Entry 8JSN (electron microscopy, 3.40 A resolution); this record covers chains A and C of the 6 polymer chains in the assembly.

[Chain A]
Protein: RNA-directed RNA polymerase L
Organism: Ebola virus
Notes: EC 2.7.7.48, 3.6.1.-, 2.7.7.88, 2.1.1.-
Reference sequence: A0A1C4HDB0 (A0A1C4HDB0_9MONO); numbering as in UniProt (aligned over 1-2212)
Amino-acid sequence (2212 residues; each row starts with the number of its first residue):
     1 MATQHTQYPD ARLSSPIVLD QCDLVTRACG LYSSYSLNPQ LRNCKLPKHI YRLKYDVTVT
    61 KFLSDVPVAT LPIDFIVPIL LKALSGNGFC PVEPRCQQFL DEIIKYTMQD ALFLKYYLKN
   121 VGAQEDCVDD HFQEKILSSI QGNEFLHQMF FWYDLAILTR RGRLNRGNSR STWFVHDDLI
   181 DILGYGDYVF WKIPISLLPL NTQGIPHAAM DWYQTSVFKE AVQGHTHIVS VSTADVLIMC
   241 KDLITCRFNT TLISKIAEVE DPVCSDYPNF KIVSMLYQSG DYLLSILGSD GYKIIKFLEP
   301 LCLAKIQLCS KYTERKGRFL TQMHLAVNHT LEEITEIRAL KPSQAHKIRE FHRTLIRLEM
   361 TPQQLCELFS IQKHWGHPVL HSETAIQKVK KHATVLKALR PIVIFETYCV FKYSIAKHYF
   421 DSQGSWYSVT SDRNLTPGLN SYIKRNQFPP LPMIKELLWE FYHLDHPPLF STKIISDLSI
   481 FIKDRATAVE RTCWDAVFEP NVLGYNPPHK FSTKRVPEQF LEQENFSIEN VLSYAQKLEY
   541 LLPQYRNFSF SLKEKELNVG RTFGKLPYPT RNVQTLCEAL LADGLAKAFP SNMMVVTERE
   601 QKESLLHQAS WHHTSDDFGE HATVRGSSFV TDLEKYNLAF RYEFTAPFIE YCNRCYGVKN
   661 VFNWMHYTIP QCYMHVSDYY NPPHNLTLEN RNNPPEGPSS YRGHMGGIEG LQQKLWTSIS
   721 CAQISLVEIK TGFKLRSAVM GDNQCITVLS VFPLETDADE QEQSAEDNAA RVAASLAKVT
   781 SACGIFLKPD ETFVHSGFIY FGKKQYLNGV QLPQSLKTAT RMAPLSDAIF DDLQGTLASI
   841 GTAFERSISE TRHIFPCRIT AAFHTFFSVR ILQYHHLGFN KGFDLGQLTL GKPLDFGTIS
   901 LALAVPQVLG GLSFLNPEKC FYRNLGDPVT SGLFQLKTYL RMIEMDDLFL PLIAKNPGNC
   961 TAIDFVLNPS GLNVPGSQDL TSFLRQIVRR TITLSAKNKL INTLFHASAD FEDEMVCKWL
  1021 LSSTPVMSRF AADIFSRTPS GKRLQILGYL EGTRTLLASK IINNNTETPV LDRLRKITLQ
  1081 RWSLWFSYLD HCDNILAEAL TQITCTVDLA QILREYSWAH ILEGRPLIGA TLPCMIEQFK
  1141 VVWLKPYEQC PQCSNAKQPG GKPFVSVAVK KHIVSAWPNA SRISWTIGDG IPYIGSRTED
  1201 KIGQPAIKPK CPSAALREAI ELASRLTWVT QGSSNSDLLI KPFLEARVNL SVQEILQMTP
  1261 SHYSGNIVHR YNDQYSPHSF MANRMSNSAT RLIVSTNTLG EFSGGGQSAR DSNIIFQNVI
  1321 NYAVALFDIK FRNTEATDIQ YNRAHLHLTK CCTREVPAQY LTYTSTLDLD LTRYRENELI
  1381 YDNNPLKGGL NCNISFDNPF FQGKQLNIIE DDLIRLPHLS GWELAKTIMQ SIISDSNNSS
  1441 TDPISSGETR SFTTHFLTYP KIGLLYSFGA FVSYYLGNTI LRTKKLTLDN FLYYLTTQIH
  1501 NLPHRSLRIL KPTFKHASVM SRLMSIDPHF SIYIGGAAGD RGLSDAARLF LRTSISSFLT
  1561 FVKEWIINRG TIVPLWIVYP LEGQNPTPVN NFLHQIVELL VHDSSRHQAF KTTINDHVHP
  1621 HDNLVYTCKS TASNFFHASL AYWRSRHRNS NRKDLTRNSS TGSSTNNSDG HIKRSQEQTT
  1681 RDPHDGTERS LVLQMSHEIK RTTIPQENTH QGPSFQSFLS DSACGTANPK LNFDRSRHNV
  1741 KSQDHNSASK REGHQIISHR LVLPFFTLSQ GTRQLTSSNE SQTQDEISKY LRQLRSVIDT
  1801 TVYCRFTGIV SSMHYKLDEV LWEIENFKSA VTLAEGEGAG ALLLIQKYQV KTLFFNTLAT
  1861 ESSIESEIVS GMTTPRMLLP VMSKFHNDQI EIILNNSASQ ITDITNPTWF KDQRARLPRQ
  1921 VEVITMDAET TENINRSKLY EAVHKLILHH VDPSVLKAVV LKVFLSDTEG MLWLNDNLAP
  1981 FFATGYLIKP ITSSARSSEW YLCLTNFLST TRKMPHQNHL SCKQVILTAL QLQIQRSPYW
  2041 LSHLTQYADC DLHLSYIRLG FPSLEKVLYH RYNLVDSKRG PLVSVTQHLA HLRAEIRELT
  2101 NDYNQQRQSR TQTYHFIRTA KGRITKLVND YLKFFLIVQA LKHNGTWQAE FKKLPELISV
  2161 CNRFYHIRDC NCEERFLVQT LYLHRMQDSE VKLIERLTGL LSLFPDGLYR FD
Unresolved in the structure: 1-3, 613-621, 1193-1202, 1304-1310, 1392-2212
Construct notes: conflict Asp759 (Gly in A0A1C4HDB0)
Bound ions: Zn2+: Cys1150, Cys1153, His1345, His1347

[Chain C]
Protein: Polymerase cofactor VP35
Organism: Ebola virus
Reference sequence: A0A1C4HDK9 (A0A1C4HDK9_9MONO); residues 1-340 here = UniProt positions 1-340
Amino-acid sequence (340 residues; each row starts with the number of its first residue):
     1 MTTRTKGRGH TVATTQNDRM PGPELSGWIS EQLMTGRIPV NDIFCDIENN PGLCYASQMQ
    61 QTKPNPKMRN SQTQTDPICN HSFEEVVQTL ASLATVVQQQ TIASESLEQR ITSLENGLKP
   121 VYDMAKTISS LNRVCAEMVA KYDLLVMTTG RATATAAATE AYWAEHGQPP PGPSLYEESA
   181 IRGKIESRDE TVPQSVREAF NNLDSTTSLT EENFGKPDIS AKDLRNIMYD HLPGFGTAFH
   241 QLVQVICKLG KDSNSLDIIH AEFQASLAEG DSPQCALIQI TKRVPIFQDA APPVIHIRSR
   301 GDIPRACQKS LRPVPPSPKI DRGWVCVFQL QDGKTLGLKI
Unresolved in the structure: 1-80, 180-340

[How chain A and chain C interact]
Contacting residue pairs - 30 pairs, chain A then chain C:
  Leu396(A) - Thr148(C)
  Leu396(A) - Thr149(C)
  Lys397(A) - Met147(C)
  Lys397(A) - Thr148(C)
  Lys397(A) - Thr149(C)  hydrogen bond (backbone-backbone)
  Ala398(A) - Met147(C)
  Leu399(A) - Val146(C)
  Leu399(A) - Met147(C)  hydrogen bond (backbone-backbone)
  Leu399(A) - Thr149(C)
  Arg400(A) - Val146(C)
  Pro401(A) - Tyr142(C)
  Pro401(A) - Leu145(C)
  Ile402(A) - Asp143(C)
  Gln536(A) - Glu165(C)
  Lys537(A) - His166(C)
  Leu538(A) - Ala161(C)  hydrophobic
  Leu538(A) - Tyr162(C)
  Pro543(A) - Gly172(C)
  Tyr642(A) - Thr153(C)
  Tyr642(A) - Ala157(C)  hydrophobic
  Glu643(A) - Thr149(C)
  Glu643(A) - Gly150(C)  hydrogen bond (side chain-backbone)
  Glu643(A) - Thr153(C)  hydrogen bond
  His666(A) - Ala154(C)
  Tyr667(A) - Ala157(C)
  Gln671(A) - Thr155(C)  hydrogen bond
  Gln671(A) - Leu175(C)
  Gln671(A) - Tyr176(C)
  Gly703(A) - Tyr176(C)
  Met705(A) - Arg151(C)
Other interface residues (no listed pair), chain A (23 interface residues in all): Leu541, Arg546, Lys659, Asn660, Pro670
Other interface residues (no listed pair), chain C (23 interface residues in all): Ala158, Pro171, Pro173

[Summary]
The chain A/chain C interface involves 23 residues from each chain; the contacts include 5 hydrogen bonds.
Polar pairs include Glu643(A)-Gly150(C), Glu643(A)-Thr153(C) and Gln671(A)-Thr155(C). The Zn2+ site is built
by Cys1150(A), Cys1153(A), His1345(A) and His1347(A).
Here chain A is RNA-directed RNA polymerase L and chain C is Polymerase cofactor VP35, both from Ebola virus.
Entry 8JSN (The structure of EBOV L-VP35-RNA complex (conformation 2)) was determined by electron microscopy
(same publication as 8JSL and 8JSM).
